PDB entry 6HWC | X-ray diffraction, 2.80 A resolution | chains M and b of the 28 polymer chains in the assembly

# Chain M
Molecule: Proteasome subunit beta type-7
From: Saccharomyces cerevisiae (strain ATCC 204508 / S288c)
Notes: EC 3.4.25.1
Reference sequence: P30657 (PSB7_YEAST); residues -12 to 233 here correspond to UniProt positions 21-266 (UniProt number = residue number + 33)
Chain sequence (246 residues; numbered -12 to 233; the number before each row is that of its first residue; numbers below 1 keep their minus sign (Thr-12 is residue -12)):
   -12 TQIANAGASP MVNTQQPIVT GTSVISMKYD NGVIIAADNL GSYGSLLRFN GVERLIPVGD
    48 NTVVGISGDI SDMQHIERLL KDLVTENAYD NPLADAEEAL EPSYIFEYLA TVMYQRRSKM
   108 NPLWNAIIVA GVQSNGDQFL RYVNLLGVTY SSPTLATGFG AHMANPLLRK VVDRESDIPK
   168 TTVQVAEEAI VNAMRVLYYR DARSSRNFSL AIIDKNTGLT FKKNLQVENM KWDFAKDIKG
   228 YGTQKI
Unresolved in the structure: -12 to 0

# Chain b
Molecule: Proteasome subunit beta type-1
From: Saccharomyces cerevisiae (strain ATCC 204508 / S288c)
Notes: EC 3.4.25.1
Reference sequence: P38624 (PSB1_YEAST); residues 1-196 here correspond to UniProt positions 20-215 (UniProt number = residue number + 19)
Chain sequence (196 residues; numbered 1 to 196; the number before each row is that of its first residue):
     1 TSIMAVTFKD GVILGADSRT TTGAYIANRV TDKLTRVHDK IWCCRSGSAA DTQAIADIVQ
    61 YHLELYTSQY GTPSTETAAS VFKELCYENK DNLTAGIIVA GYDDKNKGEV YTIPLGGSVH
   121 KLPYAIAGSG STFIYGYCDK NFRENMSKEE TVDFIKHSLS QAIKWDGSSG GVIRMVVLTA
   181 AGVERLIFYP DEYEQL
Curated features (UniProtKB/Swiss-Prot):
  - active site: Thr1 (Nucleophile)

# Interface between chain M and chain b
Contacting residue pairs (59):
  Ser32(M) with Trp165(b); Asp166(b); Gly167(b), hydrogen bond (backbone-backbone)
  Leu33(M) with Phe133(b), hydrophobic; Trp165(b)
  Leu34(M) with Lys164(b); Trp165(b), hydrogen bond (backbone-backbone); Gly167(b)
  Arg35(M) with Trp165(b)
  Phe146(M) with Ala24(b), hydrophobic; Tyr25(b)
  Tyr185(M) with Glu194(b), hydrogen bond
  Tyr186(M) with Ile26(b); Arg29(b)
  Arg187(M) with Ala24(b); Tyr25(b); Ile26(b), hydrogen bond (backbone-backbone); Ala27(b), hydrogen bond (side chain-backbone); Asn28(b); Arg29(b)
  Asp188(M) with Ala24(b); Ile26(b)
  Ala189(M) with Arg19(b); Thr21(b); Ala24(b), hydrogen bond (backbone-backbone); Ile26(b); Gly167(b)
  Arg193(M) with Asp191(b), salt bridge; Glu194(b), salt bridge
  Lys218(M) with Arg29(b), hydrogen bond (backbone-side chain)
  Trp219(M) with Arg29(b); Gly171(b); Val172(b), hydrophobic; Tyr189(b); Pro190(b)
  Asp220(M) with Tyr189(b)
  Phe221(M) with Arg29(b); Val30(b), hydrophobic
  Ala222(M) with Val30(b), hydrophobic; Arg174(b), hydrogen bond (backbone-side chain); Ile187(b)
  Lys223(M) with Ile187(b); Tyr189(b)
  Ile225(M) with Val30(b), hydrophobic; Arg174(b)
  Lys226(M) with Asp32(b)
  Gly227(M) with Asp32(b), hydrogen bond (backbone-side chain)
  Tyr228(M) with Thr35(b); Arg45(b); Gln53(b), hydrogen bond (side chain-backbone); Ala56(b); Asp57(b), hydrogen bond
  Gln231(M) with Leu34(b); Thr35(b); Arg36(b), hydrogen bond (side chain-backbone); Trp42(b); Arg185(b)
  Ile233(M) with Trp42(b); Arg185(b), hydrogen bond (backbone-side chain)
Also at the interface, not in a pair above, chain M (27 interface residues in all): Asn37, Met150, Arg190, Met217
Also at the interface, not in a pair above, chain b (35 interface residues in all): Ile163, Ser168, Val183

# Summary
27 residues of chain M face 35 of chain b across their interface, with 13 hydrogen bonds and 2 salt bridges.
Among the polar pairs are Arg193(M)-Asp191(b), Arg193(M)-Glu194(b) and Tyr185(M)-Glu194(b). UniProt lists
active-site residue Thr1(b) on chain b.
Chain M is Proteasome subunit beta type-7 and chain b is Proteasome subunit beta type-1, both from
Saccharomyces cerevisiae (strain ATCC 204508 / S288c); the structure, Yeast 20S proteasome beta2-G45A mutant,
was determined by X-ray diffraction together with 6HTB, 6HTC, 6HTD, 6HTP, 6HTR, 6HUB and 30 further entries
from the same study.
